PDB entry 2P0R | X-ray diffraction, 2.50 A resolution | chains A and B of the 4 polymer chains in the assembly

== Chain A (and B) ==
Protein: Calpain-9
Organism: Homo sapiens
Notes: EC 3.4.22.52; fragment: minicalpain; chain B of this document is another copy of the same molecule, construct and numbering; everything in this record applies to it too
UniProtKB: O14815 (CAN9_HUMAN); residue numbers follow UniProt; this construct covers 10-340
Sequence (333 residues; numbered 8 to 340; the number before each row is that of its first residue):
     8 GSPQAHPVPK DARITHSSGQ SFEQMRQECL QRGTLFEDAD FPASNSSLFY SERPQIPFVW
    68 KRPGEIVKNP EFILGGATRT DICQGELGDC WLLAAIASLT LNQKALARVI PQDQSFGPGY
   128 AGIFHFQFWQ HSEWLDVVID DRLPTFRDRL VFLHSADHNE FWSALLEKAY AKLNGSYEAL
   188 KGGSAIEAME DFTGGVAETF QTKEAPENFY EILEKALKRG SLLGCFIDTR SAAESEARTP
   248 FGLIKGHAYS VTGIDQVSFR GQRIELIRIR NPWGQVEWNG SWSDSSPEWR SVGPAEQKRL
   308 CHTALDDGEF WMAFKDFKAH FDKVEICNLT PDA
Not modelled in the structure: 8-18, 338-340
Sequence notes: expression tag (8-9)
Curated features (UniProtKB/Swiss-Prot):
  - active site: Cys-97, His-254, Asn-278
  - binding site (Ca(2+)): Leu-81, Gly-83, Asp-88, Glu-167, Glu-284, Asp-291, Leu-312, Asp-314, Glu-316
Ion coordination: Ca2+ site 1 near Arg-60 (its only coordinating residue here); Ca2+ site 2: Leu-81, Gly-83, Asp-88, Glu-167; Ca2+ site 3: Glu-284, Asp-291, Leu-312, Asp-314, Glu-316

== Interface between chain A and chain B ==
Residue-residue contacts (45; chain A residue first):
  Arg-60(A) with Ala-240(B), hydrogen bond (side chain-backbone); Glu-241(B); Ser-242(B); Glu-243(B); Ala-244(B)
  Pro-61(A) with Glu-243(B)
  Gln-62(A) with Gln-91(B), hydrogen bond (backbone-side chain); Gly-95(B), hydrogen bond (side chain-backbone); Lys-188(B); Glu-243(B); Trp-280(B), hydrogen bond (backbone-side chain)
  Ile-63(A) with Gly-92(B); Glu-93(B); Trp-280(B)
  Pro-64(A) with Trp-280(B), hydrophobic; Gln-282(B); Val-283(B), hydrophobic
  Phe-65(A) with Arg-245(B), hydrogen bond (backbone-side chain)
  Val-66(A) with Gln-282(B)
  Gln-91(A) with Gln-62(B); Ile-63(B)
  Gly-92(A) with Ile-63(B)
  Glu-93(A) with Glu-93(B)
  Gly-95(A) with Gln-62(B)
  Phe-153(A) with Gln-91(B)
  Arg-154(A) with Arg-156(B), hydrogen bond (backbone-side chain); Leu-157(B), hydrogen bond (side chain-backbone); His-161(B), hydrogen bond
  Arg-156(A) with Arg-154(B), hydrogen bond (side chain-backbone); Arg-156(B)
  Leu-157(A) with Arg-154(B), hydrogen bond (backbone-side chain)
  His-161(A) with Arg-154(B), hydrogen bond
  Ala-240(A) with Glu-59(B); Arg-60(B), hydrogen bond (backbone-side chain)
  Glu-241(A) with Arg-60(B)
  Ser-242(A) with Arg-60(B), hydrogen bond (backbone-side chain)
  Glu-243(A) with Arg-60(B); Gln-62(B)
  Ala-244(A) with Arg-60(B)
  Arg-245(A) with Pro-64(B)
  Trp-280(A) with Gln-62(B), hydrogen bond (side chain-backbone); Ile-63(B); Pro-64(B)
  Gln-282(A) with Pro-64(B); Phe-153(B)
Other interface residues (no listed pair), chain A (26 interface residues in all): Leu-94, Val-283
Other interface residues (no listed pair), chain B (27 interface residues in all): Pro-61, Phe-65, Leu-94

== Summary ==
The interface between chain A and chain B involves 26 residues on one side and 27 on the other, with 14
hydrogen bonds. Polar contacts include Arg-60(A)/Ala-240(B), Gln-62(A)/Gln-91(B) and Gln-62(A)/Gly-95(B).
Curated annotation (UniProt) lists 3 active-site residues and 9 Ca2+-binding residues on chain A.
Chain A and chain B are both Calpain-9 (Homo sapiens); the structure, Structure of Human Calpain 9 in complex
with Leupeptin, was determined by X-ray diffraction.
